8BKF - chains CCC and DDD of the 4 polymer chains in the assembly; structure by X-ray diffraction, 1.22 A resolution.

Chain CCC:
Molecule: Isoaspartyl peptidase subunit alpha
From: Escherichia coli K-12
UniProtKB: P37595 (IAAA_ECOLI); numbering as in UniProt (aligned over 2-178)
Amino-acid sequence (178 residues; numbered 1 to 178; the number before each row is that of its first residue):
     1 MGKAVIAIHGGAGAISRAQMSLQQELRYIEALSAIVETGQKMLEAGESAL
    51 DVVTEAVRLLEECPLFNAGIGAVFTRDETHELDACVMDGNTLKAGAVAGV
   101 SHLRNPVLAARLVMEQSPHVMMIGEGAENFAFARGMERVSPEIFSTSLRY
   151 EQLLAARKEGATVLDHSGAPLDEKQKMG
Not modelled in the structure: 1, 160-178
Sequence notes: initiating methionine (1)
Ion coordination: Na+: Leu60, Glu61, Cys63, Phe66, Ala68, Ile70
Swiss-Prot annotation at these positions:
  - site: Gly178 (Cleavage)

Chain DDD:
Molecule: Isoaspartyl peptidase subunit beta
From: Escherichia coli K-12
UniProtKB: P37595 (IAAA_ECOLI); residues 179-321 here = UniProt positions 179-321
Amino-acid sequence (143 residues; each row starts with the number of its first residue):
   179 TVGAVALDLDGNLAAATSTGGTTNKLPGRVGDSPLVGAGCYANNASVAVS
   229 CTGTGEVFIRALAAYDIAALMDYGGLSLAEACERVVMEKLPALGGSGGLI
   279 AIDHEGNVALPFNTEGMYRAWGYAGDTPTTGIYREKGDTVATQ
Not modelled in the structure: 314-321
Sequence notes: engineered mutation Thr200 (Met in P37595)
Ion coordination: Mg2+: Asp188 (shared with 1 residue of chain BBB)
Swiss-Prot annotation at these positions:
  - active site: Thr179 (Nucleophile)
  - binding site (substrate): Arg207 to Asp210, Thr230 to Gly233
  - mutagenesis: Thr179 (T179A: Catalytically inactive)
Reported in the primary citation:
  - mutagenesis - M200T: unchanged stability
  - mutagenesis - M200T: unchanged catalytic activity on L-Asn
  - catalytic residues: Thr197, Thr230 (citing earlier work)

Chain CCC / chain DDD interface:
Contacting residue pairs (172):
  Gly2(CCC) - Glu283(DDD)  hydrogen bond (backbone-backbone)
  Lys3(CCC) - Leu185(DDD)
  Lys3(CCC) - Tyr301(DDD)
  Ala4(CCC) - Leu185(DDD)
  Ala4(CCC) - Leu187(DDD)  hydrophobic
  Ala4(CCC) - Tyr301(DDD)
  Ala4(CCC) - Ala302(DDD)  hydrogen bond (backbone-backbone)
  Val5(CCC) - Ala184(DDD)
  Val5(CCC) - Leu185(DDD)  hydrogen bond (backbone-backbone)
  Val5(CCC) - Ile280(DDD)
  Val5(CCC) - Val286(DDD)  hydrophobic
  Val5(CCC) - Trp299(DDD)  hydrophobic
  Val5(CCC) - Gly300(DDD)
  Val5(CCC) - Tyr301(DDD)  hydrophobic
  Ile6(CCC) - Val183(DDD)
  Ile6(CCC) - Ile280(DDD)
  Ile6(CCC) - Trp299(DDD)
  Ile6(CCC) - Gly300(DDD)  hydrogen bond (backbone-backbone)
  Ala7(CCC) - Ala182(DDD)
  Ala7(CCC) - Val183(DDD)  hydrogen bond (backbone-backbone)
  Ala7(CCC) - Ile278(DDD)
  Ala7(CCC) - Ile280(DDD)
  Ala7(CCC) - Val286(DDD)  hydrophobic
  Ala7(CCC) - Ala298(DDD)
  Ala7(CCC) - Trp299(DDD)  hydrophobic
  Ile8(CCC) - Gly181(DDD)
  Ile8(CCC) - Ala182(DDD)  hydrophobic
  Ile8(CCC) - Ile278(DDD)  hydrophobic
  Ile8(CCC) - Arg297(DDD)
  Ile8(CCC) - Ala298(DDD)  hydrogen bond (backbone-backbone)
  His9(CCC) - Thr179(DDD)
  His9(CCC) - Val180(DDD)
  His9(CCC) - Gly181(DDD)  hydrogen bond (backbone-backbone)
  His9(CCC) - Ser228(DDD)  hydrogen bond
  His9(CCC) - Cys229(DDD)  hydrogen bond (side chain-backbone)
  His9(CCC) - Thr230(DDD)
  His9(CCC) - Ile278(DDD)
  His9(CCC) - Tyr296(DDD)
  Gly10(CCC) - Thr179(DDD)
  Gly10(CCC) - Tyr296(DDD)  hydrogen bond (backbone-backbone)
  Gly11(CCC) - Thr179(DDD)  hydrogen bond (backbone-backbone)
  Gly11(CCC) - Thr230(DDD)
  Gly11(CCC) - Met295(DDD)
  Gly11(CCC) - Tyr296(DDD)  hydrogen bond (backbone-backbone)
  Ala12(CCC) - Thr230(DDD)  hydrogen bond (backbone-side chain)
  Ala12(CCC) - Gly275(DDD)
  Ala12(CCC) - Gly276(DDD)
  Ala12(CCC) - Thr292(DDD)
  Ala12(CCC) - Gly294(DDD)
  Ala12(CCC) - Met295(DDD)  hydrophobic
  Gly13(CCC) - Thr292(DDD)
  Gly13(CCC) - Glu293(DDD)
  Gly13(CCC) - Gly294(DDD)  hydrogen bond (backbone-backbone)
  Ala14(CCC) - Glu293(DDD)
  Ile15(CCC) - Glu293(DDD)
  Ile15(CCC) - Gly294(DDD)
  Ile15(CCC) - Met295(DDD)
  Ile15(CCC) - Tyr296(DDD)  hydrophobic
  Ile15(CCC) - Ile310(DDD)  hydrophobic
  Ile15(CCC) - Tyr311(DDD)
  Arg17(CCC) - Tyr311(DDD)
  Met20(CCC) - Tyr296(DDD)
  Met20(CCC) - Tyr311(DDD)
  Glu25(CCC) - Ile310(DDD)
  Glu25(CCC) - Tyr311(DDD)  hydrogen bond
  Tyr28(CCC) - Tyr296(DDD)  hydrophobic
  Ile29(CCC) - Thr308(DDD)
  Ile29(CCC) - Ile310(DDD)  hydrophobic
  Leu32(CCC) - Arg297(DDD)
  Ser33(CCC) - Thr308(DDD)
  Val36(CCC) - Ala298(DDD)  hydrophobic
  Val36(CCC) - Trp299(DDD)  hydrophobic
  Val36(CCC) - Pro306(DDD)  hydrophobic
  Glu37(CCC) - Pro306(DDD)
  Gln40(CCC) - Gly300(DDD)
  Gln40(CCC) - Tyr301(DDD)  hydrogen bond (side chain-backbone)
  Gln40(CCC) - Asp304(DDD)  hydrogen bond (side chain-backbone)
  Gln40(CCC) - Pro306(DDD)
  Leu43(CCC) - Leu185(DDD)
  Leu43(CCC) - Asp186(DDD)
  Leu43(CCC) - Leu187(DDD)
  Glu44(CCC) - Leu187(DDD)
  Glu44(CCC) - Gly303(DDD)
  Glu47(CCC) - Asp186(DDD)
  Ser48(CCC) - Asp186(DDD)
  Ala49(CCC) - Ala184(DDD)
  Ala49(CCC) - Asp186(DDD)  hydrogen bond (backbone-side chain)
  Ala49(CCC) - Asn190(DDD)
  Ala49(CCC) - Ala192(DDD)
  Leu50(CCC) - Ala192(DDD)
  Val52(CCC) - Ala184(DDD)  hydrophobic
  Val53(CCC) - Ala182(DDD)
  Val53(CCC) - Val183(DDD)
  Val53(CCC) - Ala184(DDD)
  Val53(CCC) - Ala192(DDD)
  Val53(CCC) - Ala193(DDD)
  Val53(CCC) - Ala194(DDD)  hydrophobic
  Ala56(CCC) - Ala182(DDD)  hydrophobic
  Val57(CCC) - Gly181(DDD)
  Val57(CCC) - Ala182(DDD)
  Val57(CCC) - Ala194(DDD)  hydrophobic
  Val57(CCC) - Ser196(DDD)
  Leu60(CCC) - Val180(DDD)  hydrophobic
  Leu60(CCC) - Gly181(DDD)
  Glu61(CCC) - Ser196(DDD)  hydrogen bond
  Phe66(CCC) - Val180(DDD)  hydrophobic
  Phe66(CCC) - Tyr296(DDD)  hydrophobic
  Asn67(CCC) - Thr179(DDD)  hydrogen bond (backbone-backbone)
  Asn67(CCC) - Thr197(DDD)
  Asn67(CCC) - Gly198(DDD)  hydrogen bond (side chain-backbone)
  Asn67(CCC) - Gly199(DDD)  hydrogen bond (side chain-backbone)
  Ala68(CCC) - Val180(DDD)  hydrophobic
  Ala68(CCC) - Ser196(DDD)
  Val73(CCC) - Gly198(DDD)
  Val73(CCC) - Gly199(DDD)
  Val73(CCC) - Thr200(DDD)
  Val73(CCC) - Thr201(DDD)
  Phe74(CCC) - Thr200(DDD)
  Phe74(CCC) - Thr201(DDD)
  Phe74(CCC) - Asn202(DDD)  hydrogen bond (backbone-backbone)
  Thr75(CCC) - Asn202(DDD)
  Thr75(CCC) - Lys203(DDD)
  Arg76(CCC) - Asn202(DDD)
  Arg76(CCC) - Lys203(DDD)  hydrogen bond (backbone-backbone)
  Arg76(CCC) - Leu204(DDD)
  Arg76(CCC) - Pro205(DDD)
  Asp77(CCC) - Pro205(DDD)
  Glu81(CCC) - Gly198(DDD)
  Glu81(CCC) - Lys203(DDD)  salt bridge
  Glu81(CCC) - Pro205(DDD)
  Glu81(CCC) - Gly206(DDD)  hydrogen bond (side chain-backbone)
  Leu82(CCC) - Thr197(DDD)
  Leu82(CCC) - Gly198(DDD)
  Asp83(CCC) - Ser196(DDD)
  Asp83(CCC) - Thr197(DDD)  hydrogen bond (backbone-backbone)
  Asp83(CCC) - Pro212(DDD)
  Ala84(CCC) - Thr195(DDD)
  Ala84(CCC) - Ser196(DDD)
  Ala84(CCC) - Pro212(DDD)
  Cys85(CCC) - Ala194(DDD)
  Cys85(CCC) - Thr195(DDD)  hydrogen bond (backbone-backbone)
  Cys85(CCC) - Ser211(DDD)
  Cys85(CCC) - Pro212(DDD)  hydrophobic
  Cys85(CCC) - Val214(DDD)  hydrophobic
  Cys85(CCC) - Cys218(DDD)  hydrophobic
  Val86(CCC) - Ala193(DDD)
  Val86(CCC) - Ala194(DDD)  hydrophobic
  Met87(CCC) - Ala192(DDD)
  Met87(CCC) - Ala193(DDD)  hydrogen bond (backbone-backbone)
  Met87(CCC) - Val214(DDD)  hydrophobic
  Met87(CCC) - Tyr219(DDD)  hydrophobic
  Met87(CCC) - Ala220(DDD)  hydrogen bond (side chain-backbone)
  Asp88(CCC) - Leu191(DDD)
  Gly89(CCC) - Leu191(DDD)  hydrogen bond (backbone-backbone)
  Gly89(CCC) - Ala220(DDD)
  Gly89(CCC) - Asn221(DDD)
  Gly89(CCC) - Asn222(DDD)  hydrogen bond (backbone-backbone)
  Asn90(CCC) - Asn190(DDD)
  Asn90(CCC) - Asn222(DDD)
  Leu92(CCC) - Ala220(DDD)
  Leu92(CCC) - Asn221(DDD)
  Ala94(CCC) - Val214(DDD)  hydrophobic
  Ala96(CCC) - Pro212(DDD)
  Val97(CCC) - Pro212(DDD)
  Ala98(CCC) - Pro212(DDD)  hydrophobic
  Pro106(CCC) - Ser196(DDD)
  Val120(CCC) - Val214(DDD)  hydrophobic
  Met121(CCC) - Leu213(DDD)  hydrophobic
  Gln152(CCC) - Thr201(DDD)
  Leu153(CCC) - Thr201(DDD)
  Leu153(CCC) - Asn202(DDD)
  Ala156(CCC) - Thr201(DDD)
Other interface residues (no listed pair), chain CCC (70 interface residues in all): Ser16, Gly46, Ala72, Val107, Arg157
Other interface residues (no listed pair), chain DDD (67 interface residues in all): Arg207, Val208, Gly284, Leu288, Thr305, Gly309

In short:
70 residues of chain CCC face 67 of chain DDD across their interface, with 31 hydrogen bonds and 1 salt
bridge. Polar pairs include Glu81(CCC)-Lys203(DDD), His9(CCC)-Ser228(DDD) and His9(CCC)-Cys229(DDD). From the
paper: catalytic residues Thr197(DDD) and Thr230(DDD); M200T of chain DDD leaves stability unchanged.
Here chain CCC is Isoaspartyl peptidase subunit alpha and chain DDD is Isoaspartyl peptidase subunit beta,
both from Escherichia coli K-12. Entry 8BKF (Structure of E. coli Class 2 L-asparaginase EcAIII, mutant M200T
(crystal M200T#o)) was determined by X-ray diffraction together with 8BI3, 8BP9, 8BQO, 8C0I and 8C23 from the
same study.
